3BZI - chains A and E; structure by X-ray diffraction, 2.10 A resolution.

# Chain A
Name: Serine/threonine-protein kinase PLK1
Source organism: Homo sapiens
Notes: EC 2.7.11.21; fragment: Polo Box Domain
Reference sequence: P53350 (PLK1_HUMAN); residues 365-603 here = UniProt positions 365-603
Sequence (239 residues; each row starts with the number of its first residue):
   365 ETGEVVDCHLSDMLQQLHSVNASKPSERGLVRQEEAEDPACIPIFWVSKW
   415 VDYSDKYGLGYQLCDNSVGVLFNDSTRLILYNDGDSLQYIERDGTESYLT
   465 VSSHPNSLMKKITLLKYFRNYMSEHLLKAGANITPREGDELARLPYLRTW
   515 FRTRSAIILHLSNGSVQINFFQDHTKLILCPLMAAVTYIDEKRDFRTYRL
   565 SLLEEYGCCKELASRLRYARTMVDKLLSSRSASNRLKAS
Unresolved in the structure: 365-370, 594-603
UniProt features mapped onto this chain:
  - region: Ala493 to Arg507 (Linker), His538 to Lys540 (Important for interaction with phosphorylated proteins)
  - modified residue: Ser375 (Phosphoserine), Ser450 (Phosphoserine), Thr498 (Phosphothreonine)
  - cross-link: Lys492 (Glycyl lysine isopeptide (Lys-Gly) (interchain with G-Cter in ubiquitin))
  - mutagenesis: Trp414 (W414F: Abolishes interaction with CDC25C and reduces centrosomal localization; W414F: No effect on centrosomal localization, nor on S-phase progression; when asscociated with A-427 ...), Val415 (V415A: Loss of centrosomal localization and of S-phase progression; when associated with A- 414 and A-427), Leu427 (L427A: No effect on centrosomal localization, nor on S-phase progression; when associated with A-414. Loss of centrosomal localization and of S-phase progression; when associated with A- 414 and A-415), Lys492 (K492R: Severe mitotic defects leading to prometaphase delay. Increased localization at kinetochores leading to increased levels of phosphorylated BUBR1), His538 (H538A: In pincer mutant; loss of centrosomal location and decreased interaction with phosphorylated CDC25C and BUB1; when associated with M-540), Lys540 (K540M: In pincer mutant; loss of centrosomal location and decreased interaction with phosphorylated CDC25C and BUB1; when associated with A-538)
From the paper describing this entry:
  - mutagenesis - H538A/K540M: unchanged localization

# Chain E
Name: 9 mer peptide from M-phase inducer phosphatase 3
Reference sequence: P30307 (MPIP3_HUMAN); residues 1-9 here correspond to UniProt positions 126-134 (UniProt number = residue number + 125)
Sequence (9 residues; each row starts with the number of its first residue):
     1 LLCSTPNGL
Unresolved in the structure: 8-9
Modified residues: Thr5 (phosphothreonine; TPO)
UniProt features mapped onto this chain:
  - modified residue: Ser4 (Phosphoserine), Thr5 (Phosphothreonine)
From the paper describing this entry:
  - post-translational modification sites: Thr5

# Chain A / chain E interface
Pairs across the interface (24; chain A residue first):
  Lys413(A) with Ser4(E)
  Trp414(A) with Leu2(E); Cys3(E); Ser4(E), hydrogen bond (backbone-side chain)
  Val415(A) with Leu1(E), hydrophobic; Leu2(E); Cys3(E), hydrophobic
  Asp416(A) with Leu1(E); Leu2(E), hydrogen bond (backbone-backbone)
  Tyr485(A) with Leu1(E); Cys3(E), hydrophobic
  Glu488(A) with Asn7(E), hydrogen bond (backbone-side chain)
  His489(A) with Pro6(E); Asn7(E), hydrogen bond (backbone-backbone)
  Leu490(A) with Cys3(E), hydrophobic; Ser4(E); Thr5(E); Asn7(E)
  Leu491(A) with Thr5(E), hydrogen bond (backbone-backbone); Pro6(E); Asn7(E)
  Arg516(A) with Leu2(E)
  His538(A) with Thr5(E)
  Lys540(A) with Thr5(E)
Interface residues without a listed pair, chain A (14 interface residues in all): Tyr417, Phe534
From the paper, about this interface:
  - residue pairs: Trp414(A)-Ser4(E) (backbone contact), Trp414(A)-Cys3(E) (backbone contact), Trp414(A)-Leu2(E) (backbone contact), His538(A)-Thr5(E), Lys540(A)-Thr5(E)
  - hot spots on chain A (mutagenesis) - W414F: abolished binding to 9 mer peptide from M-phase inducer phosphatase 3 (chain E)

# In short
The interface between chain A and chain E involves 14 residues on one side and 7 on the other, with 5 hydrogen
bonds. Polar pairs include Trp414(A)-Ser4(E), Glu488(A)-Asn7(E) and Asp416(A)-Leu2(E). The paper describes
backbone contacts between Trp414(A) and Ser4(E), Trp414(A) and Cys3(E) and Trp414(A) and Leu2(E); contacts
between His538(A) and Thr5(E) and Lys540(A) and Thr5(E). From the paper: W414F of chain A abolishes binding to
9 mer peptide from M-phase inducer phosphatase 3 (chain E); a modification site at Thr5(E).
Chain A is Serine/threonine-protein kinase PLK1 (Homo sapiens) and chain E is 9 mer peptide from M-phase
inducer phosphatase 3; the structure, Molecular and structural basis of polo-like kinase 1 substrate
recognition: Implications in centrosomal localization, was determined by X-ray diffraction, deposited together
with 2OGQ and 2OJX.
